PDB entry 5XWA | X-ray diffraction, 1.90 A resolution | chains A and B of the 3 polymer chains in the assembly

[Chain A]
Name: Trypsin
Organism: Sus scrofa
Notes: EC 3.4.21.4
UniProtKB: P00761 (TRYP_PIG); residues 1-133 here = UniProt positions 1-133
Amino-acid sequence (133 residues; row label = number of the first residue in the row):
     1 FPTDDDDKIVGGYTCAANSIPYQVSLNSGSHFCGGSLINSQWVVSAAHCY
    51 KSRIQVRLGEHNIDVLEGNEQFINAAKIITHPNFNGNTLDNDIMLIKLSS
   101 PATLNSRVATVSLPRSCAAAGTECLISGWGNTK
Not modelled in the structure: 1-8, 133
Disulfide bonds: Cys33-Cys49
UniProt features mapped onto this chain:
  - active site (Charge relay system): His48, Asp92
  - binding site (Ca(2+)): Glu60, Asn62, Val65, Glu70

[Chain B]
Name: Trypsin
Organism: Sus scrofa
Notes: EC 3.4.21.4
UniProtKB: P00761 (TRYP_PIG); residue numbers follow UniProt; this construct covers 134-231
Amino-acid sequence (98 residues; each row starts with the number of its first residue):
   134 SSGSSYPSLLQCLKAPVLSDSSCKSSYPGQITGNMICVGFLEGGKDSCQG
   184 DSGGPVVCNGQLQGIVSWGYGCAQKNKPGVYTKVCNYVNWIQQTIAAN
Disulfide bonds: Cys156-Cys170, Cys181-Cys205
UniProt features mapped onto this chain:
  - active site: Ser185 (Charge relay system)
  - site: Asp179 (Required for specificity)

[Interface between chain A and chain B]
Cross-chain cystine bridges: Cys15(A)-Cys145(B), Cys117(A)-Cys218(B), Cys124(A)-Cys191(B)
Pairs across the interface - 160 pairs, chain A then chain B:
  Ile9(A) with Gln144(B); Leu146(B), hydrophobic; Asp179(B); Asp184(B), hydrogen bond (backbone-side chain)
  Val10(A) with Gly177(B); Lys178(B); Asp179(B), hydrogen bond (backbone-backbone); Ala206(B), hydrophobic
  Gly11(A) with Leu146(B); Gly177(B); Lys178(B)
  Gly12(A) with Cys145(B)
  Tyr13(A) with Gln144(B); Cys145(B), hydrogen bond (backbone-backbone)
  Thr14(A) with Leu142(B); Leu143(B); Gln144(B)
  Cys15(A) with Leu143(B), hydrogen bond (backbone-backbone); Gln144(B), hydrogen bond (side chain-backbone); Cys145(B), disulfide
  Ile20(A) with Leu143(B), hydrophobic; Cys145(B), hydrophobic
  Tyr22(A) with Pro188(B), hydrophobic; Val190(B)
  Gln23(A) with Leu143(B); Pro188(B)
  Asn27(A) with Ser134(B), hydrogen bond
  Ser30(A) with Ser134(B)
  His31(A) with Ser134(B), hydrogen bond (backbone-backbone); Tyr139(B); Gly183(B), hydrogen bond (side chain-backbone)
  Cys33(A) with Ser185(B)
  Gly34(A) with Ser185(B), hydrogen bond (backbone-backbone); Gly186(B); Gly187(B)
  Gly35(A) with Gly186(B); Gly187(B)
  Ser36(A) with Pro188(B); Leu195(B)
  Ile38(A) with Ile224(B), hydrophobic; Ile228(B), hydrophobic
  Asn39(A) with Ile228(B)
  Trp42(A) with Ile228(B); Asn231(B)
  Val44(A) with Gly186(B); Leu195(B), hydrophobic; Ile198(B), hydrophobic
  Ser45(A) with Gly186(B); Ile198(B)
  Ala46(A) with Gly186(B); Ile198(B); Val199(B)
  His48(A) with Ser185(B), hydrogen bond; Ser200(B)
  Cys49(A) with Ser185(B)
  Arg57(A) with Ser134(B), hydrogen bond
  His61(A) with Ser141(B); Leu142(B); Leu143(B), hydrogen bond (backbone-backbone)
  Asn62(A) with Ser141(B); Leu142(B)
  Ile63(A) with Ser134(B), hydrogen bond (backbone-side chain); Ser135(B); Pro140(B); Ser141(B), hydrogen bond (backbone-backbone)
  Asp64(A) with Ser134(B), hydrogen bond (side chain-backbone); Ser135(B), hydrogen bond; Ser141(B), hydrogen bond
  Lys77(A) with Asn231(B), hydrogen bond (side chain-backbone)
  Ile79(A) with Trp223(B); Thr227(B); Asn231(B)
  His81(A) with Tyr220(B); Trp223(B)
  Pro82(A) with Trp223(B)
  Thr88(A) with Met168(B)
  Leu89(A) with Met168(B); Trp201(B), hydrophobic
  Asp90(A) with Thr165(B), hydrogen bond; Asn167(B), hydrogen bond; Met168(B)
  Asn91(A) with Asn167(B), hydrogen bond; Tyr220(B), hydrogen bond
  Asp92(A) with Ser200(B), hydrogen bond; Thr215(B), hydrogen bond (backbone-side chain)
  Ile93(A) with Ile198(B), hydrophobic; Tyr220(B), hydrophobic; Trp223(B), hydrophobic
  Leu95(A) with Trp223(B), hydrophobic; Thr227(B)
  Lys97(A) with Asn231(B), hydrogen bond (side chain-backbone)
  Val111(A) with Val190(B), hydrophobic
  Ser112(A) with Gly193(B); Gln194(B); Leu195(B), hydrogen bond (backbone-backbone)
  Leu113(A) with Ile224(B), hydrophobic
  Pro114(A) with Gln194(B); Leu195(B); Gln196(B); Val217(B); Cys218(B), hydrophobic; Val221(B)
  Arg115(A) with Gln194(B), hydrogen bond (backbone-side chain)
  Ser116(A) with Gln196(B), hydrogen bond (backbone-side chain)
  Cys117(A) with Gln196(B); Lys216(B); Cys218(B), disulfide
  Ala118(A) with Gln196(B)
  Ala119(A) with Val150(B)
  Ala120(A) with Val150(B); Ser152(B)
  Gly121(A) with Val150(B), hydrogen bond (backbone-backbone)
  Thr122(A) with Ala148(B); Pro149(B); Val150(B), hydrogen bond (backbone-backbone); Cys191(B); Asn192(B)
  Glu123(A) with Lys147(B); Ala148(B); Cys191(B)
  Cys124(A) with Leu146(B); Lys147(B); Ala148(B), hydrogen bond (backbone-backbone); Val150(B), hydrophobic; Val189(B), hydrophobic; Val190(B); Cys191(B), disulfide
  Leu125(A) with Leu146(B); Lys147(B); Pro188(B); Val189(B); Val190(B), hydrogen bond (backbone-backbone)
  Ile126(A) with Gln144(B); Cys145(B); Leu146(B), hydrogen bond (backbone-backbone); Ala148(B), hydrophobic; Val171(B), hydrophobic; Pro188(B); Val189(B), hydrophobic; Tyr214(B)
  Ser127(A) with Gln144(B); Pro188(B)
  Gly128(A) with Leu143(B); Gln144(B), hydrogen bond (backbone-backbone); Asp184(B)
  Trp129(A) with Tyr139(B); Pro140(B); Ser141(B), hydrogen bond (side chain-backbone); Leu142(B); Leu143(B); Asp184(B), hydrogen bond (backbone-side chain)
  Gly130(A) with Pro140(B); Gln182(B); Gly183(B); Asp184(B), hydrogen bond (backbone-side chain)
  Asn131(A) with Ser138(B), hydrogen bond; Tyr139(B); Cys181(B); Gln182(B), hydrogen bond (backbone-backbone)
  Thr132(A) with Pro140(B)
Interface residues without a listed pair, chain A (67 interface residues in all): Phe32, Thr80, Met94
Interface residues without a listed pair, chain B (60 interface residues in all): Leu151, Ser180, Cys205, Gln225

[Summary]
The interface between chain A and chain B involves 67 residues on one side and 60 on the other; the contacts
include 3 disulfide bonds and 39 hydrogen bonds. Polar contacts include Ile9(A)-Asp184(B), Cys15(A)-Gln144(B)
and Asn27(A)-Ser134(B).
Here chain A is Trypsin and chain B is Trypsin, both from Sus scrofa. Entry 5XWA (Crystal Structure of Porcine
pancreatic trypsin with tripeptide inhibitor, PRY, at pH 10) was determined by X-ray diffraction together with
5XW8, 5XW9, 5XWJ and 5XWL from the same study.
